5MAM - chains A and B of the 4 polymer chains in the assembly; structure by X-ray diffraction, 2.20 A resolution.

# Chain A
Name: Insulin A chain
UniProtKB: P01308 (INS_HUMAN); residues 1-21 here correspond to UniProt positions 90-110 (UniProt number = residue number + 89)
Chain sequence (21 residues; each row starts with the number of its first residue):
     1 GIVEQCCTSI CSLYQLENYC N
Not modelled in the structure: 1
Disulfide bonds: Cys6-Cys11

# Chain B
Name: Insulin B chain
UniProtKB: P01308 (INS_HUMAN); residues 1-30 here correspond to UniProt positions 25-54 (UniProt number = residue number + 24)
Chain sequence (30 residues; each row starts with the number of its first residue):
     1 FVNQHLCGSH LVEALYLVCG ERGFFYTPKT
Not modelled in the structure: 1-3, 30
Ion coordination: Zn2+ near His10 (its only coordinating residue here)

# Interface between chain A and chain B
Contacting residue pairs - 21 pairs, chain A then chain B:
  Ile2(A) - Leu11(B)
  Cys6(A) - His5(B)
  Cys6(A) - Leu6(B)  hydrogen bond (backbone-backbone)
  Cys6(A) - Leu11(B)  hydrophobic
  Cys7(A) - Leu6(B)  hydrogen bond (backbone-backbone)
  Cys7(A) - Cys7(B)  disulfide
  Leu13(A) - Leu17(B)  hydrophobic
  Leu13(A) - Val18(B)
  Leu16(A) - Leu6(B)  hydrophobic
  Leu16(A) - Ala14(B)  hydrophobic
  Leu16(A) - Leu15(B)  hydrophobic
  Glu17(A) - Val18(B)
  Tyr19(A) - Leu15(B)  hydrophobic
  Tyr19(A) - Phe24(B)
  Cys20(A) - Val18(B)  hydrophobic
  Cys20(A) - Cys19(B)  disulfide
  Cys20(A) - Gly23(B)
  Asn21(A) - Arg22(B)
  Asn21(A) - Gly23(B)  hydrogen bond (backbone-backbone)
  Asn21(A) - Phe24(B)
  Asn21(A) - Phe25(B)
Other interface residues (no listed pair), chain A (12 interface residues in all): Val3, Ile10, Cys11
Other interface residues (no listed pair), chain B (14 interface residues in all): Gln4
Cross-chain cystine bridges: Cys7(A)-Cys7(B), Cys20(A)-Cys19(B)

# Overview
The interface between chain A and chain B involves 12 residues on one side and 14 on the other; the contacts
include 2 disulfide bonds and 3 hydrogen bonds. Main-chain hydrogen bonds include Cys6(A)-Leu6(B),
Cys7(A)-Leu6(B) and Asn21(A)-Gly23(B).
Chain A is Insulin A chain and chain B is Insulin B chain; the structure, Human insulin in complex with
serotonin, was determined by X-ray diffraction, deposited together with 5MT3 and 5MT9.
